PDB entry 7ZER | X-ray diffraction, 1.42 A resolution | chain A

[Chain A]
Name: Cyanohydrin beta-glucosyltransferase
Source organism: Sorghum bicolor
Notes: EC 2.4.1.85
UniProtKB: Q9SBL1 (HMNGT_SORBI); residue numbers follow UniProt; this construct covers 1-492
Chain sequence (498 residues; numbered 1 to 498; the number before each row is that of its first residue):
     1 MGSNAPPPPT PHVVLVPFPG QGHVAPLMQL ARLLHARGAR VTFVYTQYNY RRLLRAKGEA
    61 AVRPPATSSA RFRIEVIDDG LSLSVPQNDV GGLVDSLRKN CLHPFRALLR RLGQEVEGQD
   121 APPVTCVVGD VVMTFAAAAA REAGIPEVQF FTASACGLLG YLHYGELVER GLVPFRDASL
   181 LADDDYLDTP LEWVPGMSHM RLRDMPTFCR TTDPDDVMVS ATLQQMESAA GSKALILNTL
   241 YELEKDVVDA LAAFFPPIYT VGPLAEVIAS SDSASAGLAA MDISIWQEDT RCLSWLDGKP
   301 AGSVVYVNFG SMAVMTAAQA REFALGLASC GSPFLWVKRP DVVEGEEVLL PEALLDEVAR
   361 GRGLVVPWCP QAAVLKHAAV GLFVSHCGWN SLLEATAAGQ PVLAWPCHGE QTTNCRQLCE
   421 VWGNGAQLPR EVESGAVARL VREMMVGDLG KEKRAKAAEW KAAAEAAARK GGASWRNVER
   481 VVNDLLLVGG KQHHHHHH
Not modelled in the structure: 1-8, 272-279, 491-498
Differences from the reference sequence: expression tag (493-498)
Residues lining bound ligands: UDP (uridine-5'-diphosphate): Gln21, Gly22, Ala25, Glu288, Tyr306, Asn308, Gly310, Ser311, Met312, Val337, Trp368, Cys369, Gln371, His386, Gly388, Trp389, Asn390, Ser391, Glu394, His408, Gln411
Reported in the primary citation:
  - binding site for UDP: Gln21, Glu288, Asn308, Ser311, Val337, Trp368, Cys369, Gln371, His386, Asn390, Ser391, Glu394, Gln411
  - mutagenesis - V132A/Q225W: abolished catalytic activity on dhurrin
  - mutagenesis - V132A/Q225W: decreased catalytic activity on sambunigrin
  - specificity-determining residues: Met312 (proposed by the authors, not directly observed)
  - mutagenesis - M312T/A313T, M312V/A313T: unchanged catalytic activity on (R)-isomer
  - mutagenesis - M312V/A313T/H408F/G409A (10.2-fold): increased catalytic activity on prunasin
  - mutagenesis - M312V/A313T/H408F/G409A: decreased catalytic activity on dhurrin
  - mutagenesis - V132A/Q225W: decreased catalytic activity on (S)-mandelonitrile

[In short]
Chain A binds UDP. The paper reports a binding site for UDP at Gln21, Glu288 and Asn308 among others;
V132A/Q225W abolish catalytic activity on dhurrin; 4 substitutions were tested in all.
Chain A is Cyanohydrin beta-glucosyltransferase (Sorghum bicolor); the structure, Crystal structure of UGT85B1
from Sorghum bicolor in complex with UDP, was determined by X-ray diffraction together with 7ZF0 from the same
study.
